PDB entry 1FJG | X-ray diffraction, 3.00 A resolution | chains A and L of the 22 polymer chains in the assembly

# Chain A
Molecule: 16S ribosomal RNA
From: Thermus thermophilus
Sequence (1522 nucleotides; each row starts with the number of its first residue; note: 42 numbers in that range are skipped by the numbering (no residue carries them; nothing is unmodelled there); a row labelled like 190A-190L holds insertion residues (190A, then the next letters in order); numbering starts at 0):
     0 UUUGUUGGAG AGUUUGAUCC UGGCUCAGGG UGAACGCUGG CGGCGUGCCU AAGACAUGCA
    60 AGUCGUGCGG G
    73 CCGCGGGGUU UU
    88 ACUCCG
    95 UGGUC
   101 AGCGGCGGAC GGGUGAGUAA CGCGUGGGU
  129A G
   130 ACCUACCCGG AAGAGGGGGA CAACCCGGGG AAACUCGGGC UAAUCCCCCA UGUGGACCCG
   190 C
190A-190L CCCUUGGGGUGU
   191 GUCCAAAGGG CUUU
   216 GCCCGCUUCC GGAUGGGCCC GCGUCCCAUC AGCUAGUUGG UGGGGUAAUG GCCCACCAAG
   276 GCGACGACGG GUAGCCGGUC UGAGAGGAUG GCCGGCCACA GGGGCACUGA GACACGGGCC
   336 CCACUCCUAC GGGAGGCAGC AGUUAGGAAU CUUCCGCAAU GGGCGCAAGC CUGACGGAGC
   396 GACGCCGCUU GGAGGAAGAA GCCCUUCGGG GUGUAAACUC CUGAA
   442 CCCGGGACGA AACCCCCGAC GA
   474 GGGGACUGAC GGUACCGGG
   494 GUAAUAGCGC CGGCCAACUC CGUGCCAGCA GCCGCGGUAA UACGGAGGGC GCGAGCGUUA
   554 CCCGGAUUCA CUGGGCGUAA AGGGCGUGUA GGCGGCCUGG GGCGUCCCAU GUGAAAGACC
   614 ACGGCUCAAC CGUGGGGGAG CGUGGGAUAC GCUCAGGCUA GACGGUGGGA GAGGGUGGUG
   674 GAAUUCCCGG AGUAGCGGUG AAAUGCGCAG AUACCGGGAG GAACGCCGAU GGCGAAGGCA
   734 GCCACCUGGU CCACCCGUGA CGCUGAGGCG CGAAAGCGUG GGGAGCAAAC CGGAUUAGAU
   794 ACCCGGGUAG UCCACGCCCU AAACGAUGCG CGCUAGGUCU CUGGGUCU
   848 CCUGGGGGCC GAAGCUAACG CGUUAAGCGC GCCGCCUGGG GAGUACGGCC GCAAGGCUGA
   908 AACUCAAAGG AAUUGACGGG GGCCCGCACA AGCGGUGGAG CAUGUGGUUU AAUUCGAAGC
   968 AACGCGAAGA ACCUUACCAG GCCUUGACAU GCUAGG
 1003A G
  1004 AACCCGGGUG AAAGCCUGGG GUGCCCC
1030A-1030D GCGA
  1031 GGGGAGCCCU AGCACAGGUG CUGCAUGGCC GUCGUCAGCU CGUGCCGUGA GGUGUUGGGU
  1091 UAAGUCCCGC AACGAGCGCA ACCCCCGCCG UUAGUUGCCA GCGGUUCGGC CGGGCACUCU
  1151 AACGGGACUG CCCGCGAAA
  1171 GCGGGAGGAA GGAGGGGACG ACGUCUGGUC AGCAUGGCCC UUACGGCCUG GGCGACACAC
  1231 GUGCUACAAU GCCCACUACA AAGCGAUGCC ACCCGGCAAC GGGGAGCUAA UCGCAAAAAG
  1291 GUGGGCCCAG UUCGGAUUGG GGUCUGCAAC CCGACCCCAU GAAGCCGGAA UCGCUAGUAA
  1351 UCGCGGAUCA G
 1361A C
  1362 CAUGCCGCGG UGAAUACGUU CCCGGGCCUU GUACACACCG CCCGUCACGC CAUGGGAGCG
  1422 GGCUCUACCC GAAGUCGCCG GG
  1446 AGCCUACGGG
  1459 CAGGCGCCGA GGGUAGGGCC CGUGACUGGG GCGAAGUCGU AACAAGGUAG CUGUACCGGA
  1519 AGGUGCGGCU GGAUCACCUC CUUUCU
Unresolved in the structure: 0-4, 1535-1544
Metal / ion sites: Mg2+ site 1: U12, G22; Mg2+ site 2 near U14 (its only coordinating residue here); Mg2+ site 3 near G21 (its only coordinating residue here); Mg2+ site 4: G61, U62, G105; Mg2+ site 5: G69, G70, U98; Mg2+ site 6: C106, G107, A325; Mg2+ site 7: G107, G326; Mg2+ site 8: G107, G108, G326; Mg2+ site 9: G108, A109; Mg2+ site 10: A109, G331; Mg2+ site 11: A109, G324, G326; Mg2+ site 12: A116, G117, G289; 63 more Mg2+ sites not listed
Ligand contacts:
  - paromomycin (PAR): C1404, G1405, U1406, C1407, A1408, C1409, G1489, C1490, G1491, A1492, A1493, G1494, U1495, C1496
  - spectinomycin (SCM): C1063, G1064, C1066, G1068, C1069, A1191, C1192, G1193, U1194, G1386, G1387, C1388
  - streptomycin (SRY): U12, U13, U14, C526, G527, C912, A913, A914, A915, C1490, G1491
What the authors report for this chain:
  - binding site for Fragment of messenger RNA: G693, G926, C1400, C1402, C1403
  - Mg2+ coordination: G1401
  - binding site for spectinomycin: G1064, C1192
  - binding site for paromomycin: A1408, G1491, A1493
  - conformationally variable residues (side-chain flip): A1492, A1493
  - contacts within the chain: G1064-C1192 (hydrogen bond)

# Chain L
Molecule: 30S ribosomal protein S12
From: Thermus thermophilus
Reference sequence: P17293 (RS12_THETH); numbering as in UniProt (aligned over 1-135)
Chain sequence (135 residues; row label = number of the first residue in the row):
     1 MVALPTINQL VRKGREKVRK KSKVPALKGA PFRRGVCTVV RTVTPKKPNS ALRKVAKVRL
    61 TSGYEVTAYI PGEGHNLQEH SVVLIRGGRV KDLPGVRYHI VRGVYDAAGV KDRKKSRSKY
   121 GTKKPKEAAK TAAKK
Unresolved in the structure: 1-4, 130-135
Metal / ion sites: Mg2+: Pro48, Asn49 (shared with C518(A), G529(A) of chain A)
Ligand contacts: streptomycin (SRY): Lys46, Lys47, Pro48, Lys91

# Interface between chain A and chain L
Contacting residue pairs (137; chain A residue first):
  C23(A) with Lys23(L), phosphate contact
  U24(A) with Lys23(L), salt bridge to the phosphate
  A33(A) with Phe32(L), base contact
  C34(A) with Phe32(L), sugar contact; Val101(L), sugar contact; Val104(L), phosphate contact
  G35(A) with Gly103(L), phosphate contact; Val104(L), phosphate contact; Arg117(L), sugar contact; Ser118(L), hydrogen bond to the sugar; Gly121(L), sugar contact
  C36(A) with Arg117(L), hydrogen bond to the sugar; Ser118(L), sugar contact; Thr122(L), sugar contact; Lys123(L), salt bridge to the phosphate; Lys124(L), hydrogen bond to the phosphate
  U37(A) with Lys123(L), phosphate contact; Lys124(L), hydrogen bond to the phosphate
  U49(A) with Lys28(L), hydrogen bond to the base
  G302(A) with Lys17(L), salt bridge to the phosphate
  A303(A) with Lys17(L), salt bridge to the phosphate
  G362(A) with Lys28(L), sugar contact; Arg33(L), hydrogen bond to the phosphate; Arg34(L), salt bridge to the phosphate; Thr61(L), phosphate contact
  A363(A) with Ala30(L), base contact; Pro31(L), base contact; Phe32(L), base contact; Arg33(L), phosphate contact; Arg34(L), salt bridge to the phosphate; Thr61(L), hydrogen bond to the phosphate; Leu84(L), sugar contact; Tyr105(L), sugar contact
  G500(A) with Lys124(L), hydrogen bond to the phosphate
  C501(A) with Arg117(L), salt bridge to the phosphate; Ser118(L), phosphate contact; Lys124(L), salt bridge to the phosphate
  G502(A) with Lys115(L), phosphate contact; Ser116(L), phosphate contact; Arg117(L), hydrogen bond to the phosphate; Ser118(L), hydrogen bond to the phosphate; Lys119(L), phosphate contact
  C503(A) with Ser116(L), hydrogen bond to the phosphate; Lys119(L), salt bridge to the phosphate
  C518(A) with Pro48(L), base contact; Ser50(L), hydrogen bond to the sugar
  C519(A) with Ser50(L), hydrogen bond to the phosphate
  A520(A) with Ala51(L), phosphate contact; Leu52(L), hydrogen bond to the phosphate; Lys54(L), salt bridge to the phosphate; Glu73(L), phosphate contact
  G521(A) with Ala51(L), base contact; Arg53(L), hydrogen bond to the base; Lys54(L), salt bridge to the phosphate; Gly72(L), phosphate contact; Glu73(L), phosphate contact; Gly74(L), phosphate contact
  C522(A) with Asn49(L), hydrogen bond to the base; Arg53(L), base contact; Tyr69(L), hydrogen bond to the phosphate; Pro71(L), phosphate contact; Gly72(L), hydrogen bond to the phosphate; Asp92(L), base contact; Tyr120(L), phosphate contact
  A523(A) with Arg53(L), base contact; Val90(L), base contact; Lys91(L), base contact; Asp92(L), base contact; Tyr120(L), phosphate contact
  C525(A) with Arg89(L), salt bridge to the phosphate
  C526(A) with Lys91(L), salt bridge to the phosphate
  G527(A) with Asn49(L), base contact
  C528(A) with Asn49(L), hydrogen bond to the base
  G529(A) with Pro48(L), base contact; Asn49(L), hydrogen bond to the base; Ser50(L), hydrogen bond to the base; Ala51(L), base contact
  G537(A) with Glu73(L), sugar contact; Arg113(L), salt bridge to the phosphate
  G538(A) with Arg113(L), salt bridge to the phosphate; Lys114(L), hydrogen bond to the phosphate; Lys115(L), hydrogen bond to the phosphate
  A539(A) with Lys114(L), salt bridge to the phosphate; Lys115(L), hydrogen bond to the base
  G550(A) with Lys119(L), sugar contact
  U551(A) with Phe32(L), base contact; Arg86(L), sugar contact
  U552(A) with Pro31(L), hydrogen bond to the sugar; Phe32(L), sugar contact; Arg86(L), hydrogen bond to the sugar; Gly87(L), phosphate contact
  A553(A) with Val24(L), phosphate contact; Gly29(L), hydrogen bond to the sugar; Ala30(L), sugar contact; Pro31(L), sugar contact
  C554(A) with Ser22(L), phosphate contact
  C555(A) with Lys20(L), phosphate contact
  C556(A) with Lys20(L), salt bridge to the phosphate
  C562(A) with Arg15(L), base contact; Glu16(L), hydrogen bond to the sugar; Val18(L), phosphate contact
  A563(A) with Arg15(L), base contact
  C564(A) with Leu10(L), phosphate contact; Arg15(L), salt bridge to the phosphate
  G567(A) with Pro5(L), base contact; Arg15(L), hydrogen bond to the base
  G568(A) with Pro5(L), base contact
  G585(A) with Asn8(L), sugar contact
  C879(A) with Thr6(L), base contact; Asn8(L), phosphate contact
  C880(A) with Thr6(L), hydrogen bond to the phosphate; Asn8(L), hydrogen bond to the phosphate; Gln9(L), phosphate contact; Arg12(L), salt bridge to the phosphate
  G881(A) with Gln9(L), hydrogen bond to the phosphate; Arg12(L), salt bridge to the phosphate; Lys13(L), salt bridge to the phosphate
  C882(A) with Lys13(L), salt bridge to the phosphate
  U884(A) with Arg15(L), hydrogen bond to the base
  A909(A) with Lys21(L), salt bridge to the phosphate
  C910(A) with Lys21(L), phosphate contact; Arg97(L), salt bridge to the phosphate
  U911(A) with Pro94(L), phosphate contact; Gly95(L), phosphate contact; Arg97(L), salt bridge to the phosphate
  C912(A) with Lys46(L), hydrogen bond to the phosphate; Arg89(L), salt bridge to the phosphate; Pro94(L), phosphate contact
  A913(A) with Lys46(L), salt bridge to the phosphate; Arg89(L), salt bridge to the phosphate; Lys91(L), salt bridge to the phosphate
  C1412(A) with Lys57(L), salt bridge to the phosphate
  C1490(A) with Pro94(L), sugar contact
  G1491(A) with Lys46(L), phosphate contact; Lys47(L), salt bridge to the phosphate
  A1492(A) with Lys46(L), phosphate contact; Lys47(L), salt bridge to the phosphate
Interface residues without a listed pair, chain A (62 interface residues in all): A32, C242, A364, C883, C1411
Interface residues without a listed pair, chain L (69 interface residues in all): Ile7, Pro25, Arg41, Pro45

# Summary
The interface between chain A and chain L involves 62 residues on one side and 69 on the other; the contacts
include 34 hydrogen bonds and 32 salt bridges. Polar pairs include U49(A)-Lys28(L), G521(A)-Arg53(L) and
C522(A)-Asn49(L). From the paper: a binding site for Fragment of messenger RNA at G693(A), G926(A) and
C1400(A) among others; a binding site for paromomycin at A1408(A), G1491(A) and A1493(A).
Chain A is 16S ribosomal RNA and chain L is 30S ribosomal protein S12, both from Thermus thermophilus; the
structure, Structure of the thermus thermophilus 30S ribosomal subunit in complex with the antibiotics
streptomycin, spectinomycin, and ..., was determined by X-ray diffraction.
